PDB entry 8SJ1 | X-ray diffraction, 2.81 A resolution | chains A and E of the 6 polymer chains in the assembly

== Chain A ==
Molecule: Cyclic GMP-AMP synthase
Organism: Mus musculus
Notes: EC 2.7.7.86; fragment: catalytic domain
Reference sequence: Q8C6L5 (CGAS_MOUSE); residue numbers follow UniProt; this construct covers 147-507
Sequence (364 residues; row label = number of the first residue in the row):
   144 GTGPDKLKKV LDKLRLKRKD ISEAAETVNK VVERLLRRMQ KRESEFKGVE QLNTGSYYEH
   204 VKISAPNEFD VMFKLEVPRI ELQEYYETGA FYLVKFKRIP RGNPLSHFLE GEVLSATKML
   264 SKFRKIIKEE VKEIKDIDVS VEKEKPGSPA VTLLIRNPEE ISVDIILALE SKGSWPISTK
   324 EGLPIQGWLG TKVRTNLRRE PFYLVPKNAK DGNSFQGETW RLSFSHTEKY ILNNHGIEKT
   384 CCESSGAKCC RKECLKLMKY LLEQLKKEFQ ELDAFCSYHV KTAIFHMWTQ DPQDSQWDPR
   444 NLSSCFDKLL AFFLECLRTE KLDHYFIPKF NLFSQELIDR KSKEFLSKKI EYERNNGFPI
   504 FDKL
Not modelled in the structure: 144-147, 243-245, 507
Differences from the reference sequence: expression tag (144-146)
Metal / ion sites: Mg2+: Glu211, Asp213 (together with 3'-deoxyadenosine-5'-triphosphate); Zn2+: His378, Cys384, Cys385, Cys392
Ligand contacts: 3'-deoxyadenosine-5'-triphosphate (3AT): Gly198, Ser199, Glu202, Lys205, Glu211, Asp213, Asp307, Arg364, Ser368, Glu371, Lys402, Glu406, Ser420, Tyr421, Lys424, His467
From the paper describing this entry:
  - mutagenesis - E211Q/D213N: abolished catalytic activity
  - specificity-determining residues: His467 (proposed by the authors, not directly observed)
  - mutagenesis - R364A (33-fold), H467A: decreased catalytic activity on ATP/GTP
  - mutagenesis - H467A (2-fold): increased catalytic activity on GTP/GTP
  - specificity-determining residues: Ile309, Arg364
  - mutagenesis - R364A (10-fold): decreased catalytic activity on GTP/GTP
  - mutagenesis - R364A (4-fold): increased catalytic activity on ATP/ATP

== Chain E ==
Molecule: Palindromic DNA18
Sequence (18 nucleotides; numbered 1 to 18; the number before each row is that of its first residue):
     1 ATCTGTACAT GTACAGAT

== How chain A and chain E interact ==
Pairs across the interface - 13 pairs, chain A then chain E:
  Arg158(A) - DG16(E)  salt bridge to the phosphate
  Leu159(A) - DG16(E)  sugar contact
  Lys160(A) - DA17(E)  phosphate contact
  Arg161(A) - DA15(E)  base contact
  Arg161(A) - DG16(E)  hydrogen bond to the base
  Arg161(A) - DA17(E)  hydrogen bond to the phosphate
  Arg180(A) - DT6(E)  hydrogen bond to the phosphate
  Arg180(A) - DA7(E)  salt bridge to the phosphate
  His203(A) - DC14(E)  phosphate contact
  His203(A) - DA15(E)  salt bridge to the phosphate
  Glu386(A) - DC14(E)  phosphate contact
  Lys395(A) - DA15(E)  salt bridge to the phosphate
  Lys399(A) - DG16(E)  salt bridge to the phosphate
Other interface residues (no listed pair), chain A (14 interface residues in all): Gln183, Lys190, Cys385, Ser387, Lys391

== In short ==
The interface between chain A and chain E involves 14 residues on one side and 6 on the other; the contacts
include 3 hydrogen bonds and 5 salt bridges. Polar pairs include Arg161(A)-DG16(E), Arg161(A)-DA17(E) and
Arg180(A)-DT6(E). From the paper: R364A and H467A of chain A reduce catalytic activity on ATP/GTP; specificity
determinants His467(A), Ile309(A) and Arg364(A).
Here chain A is Cyclic GMP-AMP synthase (Mus musculus) and chain E is Palindromic DNA18. Entry 8SJ1 (Structure
of ternary complex of cGAS with dsDNA and bound 3'-dATP) was determined by X-ray diffraction together with
7UUX, 7UXW, 7UYQ, 7UYZ, 7UZR, 7V0W and 14 further entries from the same study.
